Entry 3LOX (X-ray diffraction, 2.65 A resolution); this record covers chains A and B of the 4 polymer chains in the assembly.

== Chain A ==
Molecule: HCV NS3 Protease
From: Hepatitis C virus subtype 1a
Reference sequence: Q9ELS8 (Q9ELS8_9HEPC); residues 1-181 here correspond to UniProt positions 1027-1207 (UniProt number = residue number + 1026)
Sequence (200 residues; numbered -10 to 189; the number before each row is that of its first residue; numbers below 1 keep their minus sign (Met-10 is residue -10)):
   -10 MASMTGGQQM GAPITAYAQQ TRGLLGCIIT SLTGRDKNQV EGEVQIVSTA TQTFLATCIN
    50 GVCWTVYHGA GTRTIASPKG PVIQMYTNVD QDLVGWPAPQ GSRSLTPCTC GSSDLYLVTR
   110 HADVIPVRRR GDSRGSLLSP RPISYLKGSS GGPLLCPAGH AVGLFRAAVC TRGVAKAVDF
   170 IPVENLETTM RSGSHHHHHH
Unresolved in the structure: -10 to 0, 182-189
Sequence notes: expression tag (-10 to 0, 182-189); conflict Arg119 (Gln1145 in Q9ELS8)
Covalent attachments: beta-mercaptoethanol (BME) linked to Cys16; Boceprevir derivative, bound form (MCX) linked to Ser139
Bound ions: Zn2+: Cys97, Cys99, Cys145
Residues lining bound ligands: Boceprevir derivative, bound form (MCX; (1R,2S,5S)-N-[(2S,3R)-4-amino-1-cyclobutyl-3-hydroxy-4-oxobutan-2-yl]-6,6-dimethyl-3-{3-methyl-N-[(1-methylcyclohexyl)c arbamoyl]-L-valyl}-3-azabicyclo[3.1.0]hexane-2-carboxamide): Gln41, Thr42, Phe43, Val55, His57, Arg123, Ile132, Leu135, Lys136, Gly137, Ser138, Phe154, Arg155, Ala156, Ala157, Val158, Asp168

== Chain B ==
Molecule: HCV NS4a(21-39) peptide
Sequence (23 residues; each row starts with the number of its first residue):
    19 KKGSVVIVGR IVLSGKPAII PKK
Unresolved in the structure: 19

== Interface between chain A and chain B ==
Contacting residue pairs - 66 pairs, chain A then chain B:
  Ala1(A) with Lys34(B)
  Thr4(A) with Val30(B); Leu31(B); Gly33(B)
  Ala5(A) with Ile29(B), hydrophobic; Val30(B); Leu31(B), hydrophobic
  Tyr6(A) with Arg28(B); Ile29(B); Val30(B), hydrogen bond (backbone-backbone)
  Ala7(A) with Arg28(B)
  Gln8(A) with Gly27(B); Arg28(B), hydrogen bond (backbone-backbone)
  Gln9(A) with Val26(B); Gly27(B)
  Thr10(A) with Ile25(B); Val26(B), hydrogen bond (backbone-backbone); Gly27(B), hydrogen bond (side chain-backbone); Arg28(B)
  Arg11(A) with Val24(B); Ile25(B); Val26(B), hydrogen bond (backbone-backbone)
  Cys16(A) with Val24(B); Val26(B), hydrophobic
  Thr19(A) with Val24(B)
  Ser20(A) with Gly21(B); Ser22(B), hydrogen bond (backbone-backbone); Val24(B)
  Gly23(A) with Ser22(B)
  Gln28(A) with Arg28(B), hydrogen bond (backbone-side chain)
  Glu30(A) with Arg28(B), salt bridge
  Glu32(A) with Ile29(B); Val30(B); Leu31(B), hydrogen bond (side chain-backbone); Ser32(B), hydrogen bond
  Val33(A) with Arg28(B); Ile29(B), hydrogen bond (backbone-backbone)
  Gln34(A) with Ile25(B); Gly27(B), hydrogen bond (side chain-backbone)
  Ile35(A) with Val24(B); Ile25(B); Val26(B), hydrogen bond (backbone-backbone); Gly27(B), hydrogen bond (backbone-backbone); Arg28(B)
  Val36(A) with Val23(B), hydrophobic; Val24(B)
  Ser37(A) with Val23(B); Val24(B), hydrogen bond (backbone-backbone); Val26(B)
  Arg62(A) with Lys20(B); Gly21(B)
  Thr63(A) with Ser22(B), hydrogen bond; Val23(B), hydrogen bond (backbone-backbone)
  Ile64(A) with Ser22(B); Val23(B)
  Ala65(A) with Ser22(B); Val23(B), hydrogen bond (backbone-backbone)
  Pro70(A) with Ser22(B)
  Trp85(A) with Val23(B), hydrophobic
  Pro88(A) with Ile25(B), hydrophobic
  Arg92(A) with Ser32(B)
  Leu94(A) with Leu31(B), hydrophobic
  Val107(A) with Leu31(B), hydrophobic
  Thr108(A) with Ile29(B)
  Arg109(A) with Ile29(B)
  Leu144(A) with Leu31(B), hydrophobic
Interface residues without a listed pair, chain A (42 interface residues in all): Ile3, Asp25, Val29, Gly31, Thr38, Leu44, Ala59, Ala111

== Summary ==
42 residues of chain A face 15 of chain B across their interface, with 17 hydrogen bonds and 1 salt bridge.
Polar pairs include Glu30(A)-Arg28(B), Thr10(A)-Gly27(B) and Gln28(A)-Arg28(B). Boceprevir derivative, bound
form is covalently linked to Ser139(A). Cys97(A), Cys99(A) and Cys145(A) form the Zn2+ site.
Here chain A is HCV NS3 Protease (Hepatitis C virus subtype 1a) and chain B is HCV NS4a(21-39) peptide. Entry
3LOX (HCV NS3-4a protease domain with a ketoamide inhibitor derivative of Boceprevir bound) was determined by
X-ray diffraction.
